PDB entry 3CU8 | X-ray diffraction, 2.40 A resolution | chains A and P of the 4 polymer chains in the assembly

Chain A:
Molecule: 14-3-3 protein zeta/delta
Source organism: Homo sapiens
Reference sequence: P63104 (1433Z_HUMAN); residues 1-245 here = UniProt positions 1-245
Sequence (245 residues; each row starts with the number of its first residue):
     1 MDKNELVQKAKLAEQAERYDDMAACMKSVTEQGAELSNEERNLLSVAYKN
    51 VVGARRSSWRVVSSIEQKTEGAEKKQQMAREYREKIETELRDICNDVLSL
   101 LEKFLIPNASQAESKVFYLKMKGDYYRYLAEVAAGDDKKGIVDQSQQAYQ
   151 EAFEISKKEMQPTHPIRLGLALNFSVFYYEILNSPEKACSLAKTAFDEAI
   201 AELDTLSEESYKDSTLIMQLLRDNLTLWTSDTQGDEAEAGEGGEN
Not modelled in the structure: 1, 231-245
Ligand contacts:
  - Mg2+ (MG): Lys49, Arg56, Tyr128
  - propanoic acid (PPI): Phe196, Met218, Gln219, Arg222

Chain P:
Molecule: RAF proto-oncogene serine/threonine-protein kinase
Notes: EC 2.7.11.1; fragment: Phosphorylated cRaf1 peptide
Reference sequence: P04049 (RAF1_HUMAN); numbering as in UniProt (aligned over 256-264)
Sequence (9 residues; each row starts with the number of its first residue):
   256 RSTSTPNVH
Modified positions: Ser259 (phosphoserine; SEP)
Curated features (UniProtKB/Swiss-Prot):
  - modified residue: Ser259 (Phosphoserine)
  - natural variant: Arg256 (R256S: In NS5), Ser257 (S257L: In NS5 and LPRD2), Ser259 (S259A: In an ovarian serous carcinoma sample; S259F: In NS5), Thr260 (T260I: In hypertrophic cardiomyopathy; uncertain significance; T260R: In NS5), Pro261 (P261A: In NS5; P261L: In NS5; P261S: In NS5), Val263 (V263A: In NS5)

Interface between chain A and chain P:
Pairs across the interface - 30 pairs, chain A then chain P:
  Glu14(A) - His264(P)
  Asn42(A) - His264(P)  hydrogen bond (backbone-side chain)
  Leu43(A) - His264(P)
  Val46(A) - Asn262(P)
  Val46(A) - His264(P)
  Lys49(A) - Thr260(P)  hydrogen bond (side chain-backbone)
  Lys49(A) - Asn262(P)
  Asn50(A) - Asn262(P)
  Arg56(A) - Arg256(P)
  Arg56(A) - Ser259(P)
  Arg60(A) - Arg256(P)
  Arg127(A) - Ser259(P)
  Tyr128(A) - Ser259(P)
  Gly169(A) - Thr260(P)  hydrogen bond (backbone-side chain)
  Leu172(A) - Thr258(P)
  Leu172(A) - Ser259(P)
  Leu172(A) - Thr260(P)
  Asn173(A) - Ser259(P)
  Asn173(A) - Thr260(P)  hydrogen bond
  Val176(A) - Thr258(P)
  Tyr179(A) - Ser257(P)
  Glu180(A) - Arg256(P)
  Glu180(A) - Ser257(P)  hydrogen bond (side chain-backbone)
  Asp213(A) - Val263(P)
  Leu220(A) - Thr258(P)
  Leu220(A) - Pro261(P)
  Asn224(A) - Ser257(P)
  Asn224(A) - Thr258(P)  hydrogen bond (side chain-backbone)
  Leu227(A) - Arg256(P)
  Trp228(A) - Ser257(P)  hydrogen bond
Interface residues without a listed pair, chain A (25 interface residues in all): Ser45, Lys120, Leu216, Ile217

In short:
25 residues of chain A and 9 residues of chain P are in contact, with 7 hydrogen bonds. Among the polar pairs
are Asn42(A)-His264(P), Lys49(A)-Thr260(P) and Gly169(A)-Thr260(P). Chain A binds Mg2+ and propanoic acid.
Here chain A is 14-3-3 protein zeta/delta (Homo sapiens) and chain P is RAF proto-oncogene
serine/threonine-protein kinase. Entry 3CU8 (Impaired binding of 14-3-3 to Raf1 is linked to Noonan and
LEOPARD syndrome) was determined by X-ray diffraction together with 3O8I, 3NKX, 3IQJ, 3IQU and 3IQV from the
same study.
